Entry 5ESV (X-ray diffraction, 3.10 A resolution); this record covers chains E and G of the 9 polymer chains in the assembly.

Chain E:
Protein: 2-C-methyl-D-erythritol 2,4-cyclodiphosphate synthase, Envelope glycoprotein gp160
Source organism: Haemophilus influenzae
Notes: EC 4.6.1.12
UniProt: chimeric construct of P44815, W6ICC0: residues 113-124 from P44815 (ISPF_HAEIN) positions 2-13 (UniProt number = residue number - 111); residues 126-197 from W6ICC0 positions 122-191 (offset varies); residues 202-322 from P44815 (ISPF_HAEIN) positions 38-158 (UniProt number = residue number - 164)
Sequence (211 residues; row label = number of the first residue in the row; note: 13 numbers in that range are skipped by the numbering (no residue carries them; nothing is unmodelled there); a row labelled like 185A-185E holds insertion residues (185A, then the next letters in order)):
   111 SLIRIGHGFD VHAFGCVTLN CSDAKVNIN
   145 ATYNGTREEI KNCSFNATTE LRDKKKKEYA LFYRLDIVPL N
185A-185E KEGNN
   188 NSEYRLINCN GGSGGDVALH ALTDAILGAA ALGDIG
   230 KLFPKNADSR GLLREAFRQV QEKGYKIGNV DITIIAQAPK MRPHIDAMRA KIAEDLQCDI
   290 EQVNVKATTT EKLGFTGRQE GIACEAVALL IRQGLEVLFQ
Unresolved in the structure: 145-150, 185A-185E, 198-200, 230-234, 269-271, 301-310, 327-329
Sequence notes: expression tag (111-112, 323-329); linker (125, 198-201)
Disulfide bonds: Cys126-Cys196, Cys131-Cys157
Glycans and other covalent adducts: glycan linked to Asn130, Asn139, Asn160; N-acetylglucosamine (NAG) linked to Asn156
Metal / ion sites: Zn2+: Asp120, His122, His207
Curated features (UniProtKB/Swiss-Prot):
  - binding site (4-CDP-2-C-methyl-D-erythritol 2-phosphate): Asp120 to His122, Asp221 to Gly223, Thr297 to Glu300, Phe304 to Arg307
  - binding site (a divalent metal cation): Asp120, His122, His207
  - site: Thr298 (Transition state stabilizer)
What the authors report for this chain:
  - post-translational modification sites: Asn130, Asn139, Asn156, Asn160

Chain G:
Protein: 2-C-methyl-D-erythritol 2,4-cyclodiphosphate synthase, Envelope glycoprotein gp160
Source organism: Haemophilus influenzae
Notes: EC 4.6.1.12
UniProt: chimeric construct of P44815, W6ICC0: residues 113-124 from P44815 (ISPF_HAEIN) positions 2-13 (UniProt number = residue number - 111); residues 126-197 from W6ICC0 positions 122-191 (offset varies); residues 202-322 from P44815 (ISPF_HAEIN) positions 38-158 (UniProt number = residue number - 164)
Sequence (211 residues; numbered 111 to 329 plus 6 insertion-coded residues; 14 numbers in that range are skipped by the numbering (no residue carries them; nothing is unmodelled there); the number before each row is that of its first residue; a row labelled like 185A-185F holds insertion residues (185A, then the next letters in order)):
   111 SLIRIGHGFD VHAFGCVTLN CSDAKVNIN
   145 ATYNGTREEI KNCSFNATTE LRDKKKKEYA LFYRLDIVPL N
185A-185F KEGNNN
   189 SEYRLINCNG GSGGDVALHA LTDAILGAAA LGDIG
   230 KLFPKNADSR GLLREAFRQV QEKGYKIGNV DITIIAQAPK MRPHIDAMRA KIAEDLQCDI
   290 EQVNVKATTT EKLGFTGRQE GIACEAVALL IRQGLEVLFQ
Unresolved in the structure: 145-149, 185A-185F, 198-199, 230-233, 269-270, 306-307, 327-329
Sequence notes: expression tag (111-112, 323-329); linker (125, 198-201)
Disulfide bonds: Cys126-Cys196, Cys131-Cys157
Glycans and other covalent adducts: N-acetylglucosamine (NAG) linked to Asn130, Asn156; glycan linked to Asn139, Asn160
Metal / ion sites: Zn2+ near His122 (its only coordinating residue here)
Curated features (UniProtKB/Swiss-Prot):
  - binding site (4-CDP-2-C-methyl-D-erythritol 2-phosphate): Asp120 to His122, Asp221 to Gly223, Thr297 to Glu300, Phe304 to Arg307
  - binding site (a divalent metal cation): Asp120, His122, His207
  - site: Thr298 (Transition state stabilizer)
What the authors report for this chain:
  - post-translational modification sites: Asn130, Asn139, Asn156, Asn160

Chain E / chain G interface:
Residue-residue contacts (49):
  Ile113(E) - Asn258(G)
  Ile113(E) - Leu318(G)
  Arg114(E) - Asn258(G)
  Arg114(E) - Glu290(G)  salt bridge
  Arg114(E) - Gln291(G)
  Ile115(E) - Ile115(G)  hydrophobic
  Ile115(E) - Asn258(G)  hydrogen bond (backbone-side chain)
  Ile115(E) - Asp260(G)
  Ile115(E) - Leu318(G)  hydrophobic
  Gly116(E) - Asp260(G)
  His117(E) - Asp260(G)  hydrogen bond (backbone-side chain)
  His117(E) - Thr262(G)  hydrogen bond
  His117(E) - Lys295(G)  hydrogen bond (backbone-side chain)
  His117(E) - Glu314(G)  salt bridge
  His117(E) - Val316(G)
  Gly118(E) - Lys295(G)
  Phe119(E) - Ile264(G)  hydrophobic
  Phe119(E) - Thr297(G)  hydrogen bond (backbone-side chain)
  Lys135(E) - Leu165(G)
  Val136(E) - Leu165(G)
  Asn137(E) - Leu165(G)
  Asn137(E) - Asp167(G)
  Glu152(E) - Pro268(G)
  Ile154(E) - Phe304(G)  hydrophobic
  Leu175(E) - Gly303(G)
  Leu175(E) - Phe304(G)  hydrogen bond (backbone-backbone)
  Phe176(E) - Gly303(G)
  Tyr177(E) - Pro268(G)  hydrogen bond (side chain-backbone)
  Tyr177(E) - Glu300(G)
  Tyr177(E) - Phe304(G)  hydrophobic
  Asp180(E) - Glu300(G)
  Asp180(E) - Lys301(G)  hydrogen bond (side chain-backbone)
  Leu193(E) - Lys301(G)
  Asp211(E) - Lys295(G)  hydrogen bond (backbone-side chain)
  Gly215(E) - Asp260(G)
  Gly215(E) - Asn293(G)
  Ala216(E) - Asn258(G)
  Ala216(E) - Asp260(G)
  Ala217(E) - Glu290(G)
  Ala218(E) - Glu290(G)
  Ala218(E) - Asn293(G)
  Leu219(E) - Asn293(G)  hydrogen bond (backbone-side chain)
  Gly220(E) - Asn293(G)
  Gly220(E) - Lys295(G)
  Asp221(E) - Val294(G)
  Asp221(E) - Lys295(G)
  Asp221(E) - Ala296(G)  hydrogen bond (side chain-backbone)
  Lys252(E) - Glu290(G)  salt bridge
  Glu314(E) - Glu314(G)
Interface residues without a listed pair, chain E (34 interface residues in all): Asp120, Val121, Ala123, Asn139, Tyr173, Ala174, Ala212
Interface residues without a listed pair, chain G (29 interface residues in all): Ile113, Gly257, Gln266, Val292, Leu302, Thr305, Ala317

In short:
Chain E and chain G form an interface of 34 and 29 residues respectively, with 11 hydrogen bonds and 3 salt
bridges. Polar contacts include Arg114(E)-Glu290(G), His117(E)-Glu314(G) and Lys252(E)-Glu290(G).
N-acetylglucosamine is covalently linked to Asn156(E). N-acetylglucosamine is covalently linked to Asn130(G)
and Asn156(G). The paper reports modification sites Asn130(E), Asn139(E) and Asn130(G) among others.
Both chains are 2-C-methyl-D-erythritol 2,4-cyclodiphosphate synthase, Envelope glycoprotein gp160
(Haemophilus influenzae). Entry 5ESV (Crystal Structure of Broadly Neutralizing Antibody CH03, Isolated from
Donor CH0219, in Complex with Scaffolded Trimeric ...) was determined by X-ray diffraction (same publication
as 5ESZ).
